8PY4 - chains D and C of the 6 polymer chains in the assembly; structure by electron microscopy, 3.00 A resolution.

[Chain D]
Protein: 5d3(fab) heavy chain variable domain
Source organism: Mus musculus
Notes: antibody fragment or engineered binder
Sequence (221 residues; numbered 1 to 221; the number before each row is that of its first residue):
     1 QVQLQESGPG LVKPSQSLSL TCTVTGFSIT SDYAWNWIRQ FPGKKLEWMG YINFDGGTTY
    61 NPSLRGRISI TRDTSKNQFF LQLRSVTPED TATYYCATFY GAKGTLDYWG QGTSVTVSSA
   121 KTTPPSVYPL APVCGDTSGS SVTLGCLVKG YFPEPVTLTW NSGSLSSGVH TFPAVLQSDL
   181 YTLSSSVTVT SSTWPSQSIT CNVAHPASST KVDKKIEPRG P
Disordered / not traced: 1, 120-221
Disulfide bonds: C22-C96

[Chain C]
Protein: 5D3(Fab) light chain variable domain
Source organism: Mus musculus
Notes: antibody fragment or engineered binder
Sequence (214 residues; each row starts with the number of its first residue):
     1 DIVLTQSPSS FSVSLGDRVT ISCKASGYIL NRLAWYQQKP GNAPRLLISG ATSLETGFPS
    61 RFSGTGSGKD YTLSISSLQT EDVGTYYCQQ YWSTPWTFGG GTKLEIRRAD AAPTVSIFPP
   121 SSEQLTSGGA SVVCFLNNFY PKDINVKWKI DGSERQNGVL NSWTDQDSKD STYSMSSTLT
   181 LTKDEYERHN SYTCEATHKT STSPIVKSFN RNEC
Disordered / not traced: 108-214
Disulfide bonds: C23-C88

[Chain D / chain C interface]
Pairs across the interface (24):
  N36(D) - W96(C)
  Q40(D) - Q38(C)  hydrogen bond
  K44(D) - Y87(C)
  K44(D) - G100(C)
  K45(D) - G100(C)  hydrogen bond (side chain-backbone)
  L46(D) - Y87(C)  hydrophobic
  L46(D) - F98(C)  hydrophobic
  W48(D) - T94(C)
  W48(D) - P95(C)  hydrophobic
  W48(D) - W96(C)
  Y95(D) - A43(C)  hydrophobic
  F99(D) - W96(C)  hydrophobic
  K103(D) - L46(C)
  K103(D) - S49(C)
  K103(D) - E55(C)  salt bridge
  K103(D) - Y91(C)
  G104(D) - Y91(C)
  T105(D) - L46(C)
  T105(D) - S49(C)
  T105(D) - Y91(C)
  L106(D) - Y36(C)  hydrogen bond (backbone-side chain)
  D107(D) - L46(C)
  W109(D) - P44(C)
  G110(D) - A43(C)
Interface residues without a listed pair, chain D (17 interface residues in all): Y51, P62
Interface residues without a listed pair, chain C (17 interface residues in all): A34, N42, Q89

[Overview]
The chain D/chain C interface involves 17 residues from each chain; the contacts include 3 hydrogen bonds and
1 salt bridge. Polar contacts include K103(D)-E55(C), Q40(D)-Q38(C) and K45(D)-G100(C).
Here chain D is 5d3(fab) heavy chain variable domain and chain C is 5D3(Fab) light chain variable domain, both
from Mus musculus. Entry 8PY4 (ABCG2 in complex with ko143 and 5D3 Fab) was determined by electron microscopy
(same publication as 8PXO, 8Q7B and 8QCM).
